PDB entry 8U83 | electron microscopy, 3.98 A resolution | chains C3 and K3 of the 20 polymer chains in the assembly

== Chain C3 ==
Name: Cullin-3
From: Homo sapiens
Reference sequence: Q13618 (CUL3_HUMAN); residues 1-381 here = UniProt positions 1-381
Amino-acid sequence (381 residues; row label = number of the first residue in the row):
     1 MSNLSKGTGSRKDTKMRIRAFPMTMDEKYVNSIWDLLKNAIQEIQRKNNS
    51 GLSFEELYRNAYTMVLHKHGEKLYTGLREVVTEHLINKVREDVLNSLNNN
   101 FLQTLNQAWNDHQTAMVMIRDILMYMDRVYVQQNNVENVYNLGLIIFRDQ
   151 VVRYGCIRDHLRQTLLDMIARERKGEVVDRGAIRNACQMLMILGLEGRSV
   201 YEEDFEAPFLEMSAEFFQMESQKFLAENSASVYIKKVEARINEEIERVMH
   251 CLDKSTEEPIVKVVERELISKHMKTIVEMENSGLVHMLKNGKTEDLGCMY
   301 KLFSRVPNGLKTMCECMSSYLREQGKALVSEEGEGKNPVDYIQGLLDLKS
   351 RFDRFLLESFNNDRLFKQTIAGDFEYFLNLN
Disordered / not traced: 1-23
Curated features (UniProtKB/Swiss-Prot):
  - region: Ser2 to Ile41 (Interaction with KLHL18)
  - modified residue: Ser2 (N-acetylserine)

== Chain K3 ==
Name: BTB/POZ domain-containing protein KCTD5
From: Homo sapiens
Reference sequence: Q9NXV2 (KCTD5_HUMAN); residues 1-234 here = UniProt positions 1-234
Amino-acid sequence (234 residues; numbered 1 to 234; the number before each row is that of its first residue):
     1 MAENHCELLSPARGGIGAGLGGGLCRRCSAGLGALAQRPGSVSKWVRLNV
    51 GGTYFLTTRQTLCRDPKSFLYRLCQADPDLDSDKDETGAYLIDRDPTYFG
   101 PVLNYLRHGKLVINKDLAEEGVLEEAEFYNITSLIKLVKDKIRERDSKTS
   151 QVPVKHVYRVLQCQEEELTQMVSTMSDGWKFEQLVSIGSSYNYGNEDQAE
   201 FLCVVSKELHNTPYGTASEPSEKAKILQERGSRM
Disordered / not traced: 1-39, 234
Curated features (UniProtKB/Swiss-Prot):
  - modified residue: Ala2 (N-acetylalanine), Ser10 (Phosphoserine)
What the authors report for this chain:
  - mutagenesis - F128A, L161R: abolished catalytic activity (ubiquitylation activity)
  - mutagenesis - L209* (10-fold): decreased binding to Gbeta 
  - mutagenesis - L209*: decreased catalytic activity (activity)
  - mutagenesis - F128A: unchanged binding to Gbeta 
  - mutagenesis - L161R: abolished catalytic activity with Guanine nucleotide-binding protein G(I)/G(S)/G(T) subunit beta-1
  - mutagenesis - L209* (10-fold): decreased binding to Guanine nucleotide-binding protein G(I)/G(S)/G(T) subunit beta-1
  - mutagenesis - L209*: decreased catalytic activity with Guanine nucleotide-binding protein G(I)/G(S)/G(T) subunit beta-1

== Chain C3 / chain K3 interface ==
Contacting residue pairs (31):
  Arg46(C3) with Asp79(K3), salt bridge
  Lys47(C3) with Arg72(K3), hydrogen bond (backbone-side chain); Asp77(K3); Pro78(K3)
  Asn48(C3) with Arg72(K3); Asp79(K3), hydrogen bond (side chain-backbone)
  Asn49(C3) with Phe69(K3); Arg72(K3)
  Ser50(C3) with Phe69(K3); Arg72(K3); Leu73(K3); Ser82(K3), hydrogen bond
  Leu52(C3) with Phe69(K3)
  Ser53(C3) with Phe128(K3)
  Phe54(C3) with Phe128(K3); Asn130(K3)
  Glu55(C3) with Phe128(K3)
  Tyr58(C3) with Glu127(K3); Asn130(K3); Ile131(K3); Ile135(K3)
  Tyr62(C3) with Thr132(K3), hydrogen bond
  Thr114(C3) with Pro66(K3); Tyr71(K3), hydrogen bond
  Met118(C3) with Pro66(K3); Lys67(K3), hydrogen bond (side chain-backbone)
  Asp121(C3) with Asn130(K3)
  Met124(C3) with Asn130(K3); Ile131(K3)
  Arg128(C3) with Ile131(K3); Ser133(K3)
Other interface residues (no listed pair), chain C3 (19 interface residues in all): Gly51, Val117, Tyr125
Other interface residues (no listed pair), chain K3 (18 interface residues in all): Leu80
From the paper, about this interface:
  - hot spots on chain K3 (mutagenesis) - F128A: abolished binding to Cullin-3 (chain C3)

== Overview ==
Chain C3 and chain K3 form an interface of 19 and 18 residues respectively; the contacts include 6 hydrogen
bonds and 1 salt bridge. Polar pairs include Arg46(C3)-Asp79(K3), Lys47(C3)-Arg72(K3) and Asn48(C3)-Asp79(K3).
The paper reports that F128A and L161R of chain K3 abolish catalytic activity (ubiquitylation activity); L209*
of chain K3 reduces binding to Gbeta.
Here chain C3 is Cullin-3 and chain K3 is BTB/POZ domain-containing protein KCTD5, both from Homo sapiens.
Entry 8U83 (KCTD5/Cullin3/Gbeta1gamma2 Complex: State C From Composite RELION Multi-body Refinement Map) was
determined by electron microscopy (same publication as 8U7Z, 8U80, 8U81, 8U82 and 8U84).
